PDB entry 8VVM | X-ray diffraction, 2.90 A resolution | chains G and I of the 3 polymer chains in the assembly

== Chain G ==
Molecule: S1CE1 VARIANT OF FAB-EPR-1 light chain
Source organism: Homo sapiens
Notes: antibody fragment or engineered binder
Sequence (212 residues; numbered 1 to 232; 20 numbers in that range are skipped by the numbering (no residue carries them; nothing is unmodelled there); the number before each row is that of its first residue):
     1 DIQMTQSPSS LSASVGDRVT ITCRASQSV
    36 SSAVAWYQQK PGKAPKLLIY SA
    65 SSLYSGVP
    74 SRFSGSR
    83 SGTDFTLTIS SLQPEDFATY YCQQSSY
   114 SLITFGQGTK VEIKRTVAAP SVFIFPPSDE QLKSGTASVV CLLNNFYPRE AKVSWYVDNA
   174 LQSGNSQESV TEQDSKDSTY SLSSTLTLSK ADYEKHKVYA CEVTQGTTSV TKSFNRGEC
Disulfide bonds: Cys23-Cys104, Cys154-Cys214
Metal / ion sites: Na+: Thr198 (shared with 1 residue of chain A)

== Chain I ==
Molecule: Erythropoietin receptor
Source organism: Homo sapiens
Notes: engineered mutation(s): residues 22-250
Reference sequence: P19235 (EPOR_HUMAN); residues 1-226 here correspond to UniProt positions 25-250 (UniProt number = residue number + 24)
Sequence (232 residues; each row starts with the number of its first residue):
     1 APPPNLPDPK FESKAALLAA RGPEELLCFT ERLEDLVCFW EEAASAGVGP GNYSFSYQLE
    61 DEPWKLCRLH QAPTARGAVR FWCSLPTADT SSFVPLELRV TAASGAPRYH RVIHINEVVL
   121 LDAPVGLVAR LADESGHVVL RWLPPPETPM TSHIRYEVDV SAGNGAGSVQ RVEILEGRTE
   181 CVLSNLRGRT RYTFAVRARM AEPSFGGFWS AWSEPVSLLT PSDLDPHHHH HH
Disordered / not traced: 1-9, 46-48, 76, 133, 137, 163-166, 202, 223-232
Construct notes: expression tag (227-232)
UniProt features mapped onto this chain:
  - motif: Trp209 to Ser213 (WSXWS motif)
  - site: Phe93 (Required for ligand binding)
  - glycosylation: Asn52 (N-linked (GlcNAc...) asparagine)
Disulfide bonds: Cys28-Cys38, Cys67-Cys83

== How chain G and chain I interact ==
Pairs across the interface (9; chain G residue first):
  Tyr55(G) - Pro95(I)  hydrophobic
  Ser56(G) - Pro95(I)
  Ser56(G) - Val112(I)
  Ser66(G) - Pro95(I)
  Ser108(G) - His110(I)
  Tyr109(G) - Arg99(I)  hydrogen bond (backbone-side chain)
  Tyr109(G) - Pro107(I)  hydrophobic
  Tyr109(G) - His110(I)
  Ser114(G) - Pro107(I)
Interface residues without a listed pair, chain G (8 interface residues in all): Ser36, Ser107
Interface residues without a listed pair, chain I (7 interface residues in all): Arg108, His114

== Summary ==
8 residues of chain G and 7 residues of chain I are in contact, with 1 hydrogen bond. Its one hydrogen-bonded
contact is Tyr109(G)-Arg99(I).
Chain G is S1CE1 VARIANT OF FAB-EPR-1 light chain and chain I is Erythropoietin receptor, both from Homo
sapiens; the structure, Structure of FabS1CE1-EPR1-1 in complex with the erythropoietin receptor, was
determined by X-ray diffraction together with 8VTP, 8VTR, 8VU1, 8VU4, 8VUA, 8VUC, 8VUI and 8VVO from the same
study.
